3OYC - chains A and C of the 4 polymer chains in the assembly; structure by X-ray diffraction, 2.66 A resolution.

== Chain A ==
Protein: PFV integrase
From: Human spumaretrovirus
UniProt: P14350 (POL_FOAMV); residues 1-392 here correspond to UniProt positions 752-1143 (UniProt number = residue number + 751)
Chain sequence (395 residues; each row starts with the number of its first residue; numbers below 1 keep their minus sign (Gly-2 is residue -2)):
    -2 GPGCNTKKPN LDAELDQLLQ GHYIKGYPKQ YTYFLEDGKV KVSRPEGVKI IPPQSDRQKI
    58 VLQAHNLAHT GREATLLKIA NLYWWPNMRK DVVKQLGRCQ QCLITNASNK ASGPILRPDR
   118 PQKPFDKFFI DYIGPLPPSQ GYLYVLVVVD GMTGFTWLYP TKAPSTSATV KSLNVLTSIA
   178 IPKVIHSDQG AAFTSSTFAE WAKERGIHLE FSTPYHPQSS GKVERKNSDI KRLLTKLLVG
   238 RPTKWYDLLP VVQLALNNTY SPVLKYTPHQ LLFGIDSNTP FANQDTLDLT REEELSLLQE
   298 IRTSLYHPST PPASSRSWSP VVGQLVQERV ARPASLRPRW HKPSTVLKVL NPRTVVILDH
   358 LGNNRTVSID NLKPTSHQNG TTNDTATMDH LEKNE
Not modelled in the structure: -2 to 7, 376-392
Construct notes: expression tag (-2 to 0); variant Ser217 (Gly968 in P14350), Gly218 (Ser969 in P14350)
Curated features (UniProtKB/Swiss-Prot):
  - binding site (Mg(2+)): Asp123, Asp185
Bound ions: Zn2+: His62, His66, Cys96, Cys99; Mg2+ site 1: Asp128, Asp185 (together with magnesium); Mg2+ site 2: Asp128, Glu221 (together with magnesium)
Ligand contacts: magnesium (ZZW; 9-(4-fluorobenzyl)-N-hydroxy-9H-beta-carboline-3-carboxamide): Asp128, Asp185, Pro214, Gln215, Glu221
From the paper describing this entry:
  - mutagenesis - S217Q, N224H: decreased catalytic activity
  - mutagenesis - S217H: increased catalytic activity

== Chain C ==
Molecule: 19-nt DNA strand
Sequence (19 nucleotides; row label = number of the first residue in the row):
     1 ATTGTCATGG AATTTCGCA

== Interface between chain A and chain C ==
Contacting residue pairs (42; chain A residue first):
  Ile112(A) with DG4(C), phosphate contact; DT5(C), base contact
  Leu113(A) with DT3(C), base contact; DG4(C), hydrogen bond to the phosphate
  Arg114(A) with DG4(C), sugar contact; DT5(C), salt bridge to the phosphate
  Pro115(A) with DT3(C), base contact; DG4(C), phosphate contact; DT5(C), phosphate contact
  Lys124(A) with DT3(C), base contact
  His183(A) with DT3(C), salt bridge to the phosphate
  Glu207(A) with DT2(C), phosphate contact; DT3(C), base contact
  Phe208(A) with DT2(C), sugar contact; DT3(C), phosphate contact
  Ser209(A) with DT3(C), phosphate contact
  Thr210(A) with DT2(C), phosphate contact; DT3(C), hydrogen bond to the phosphate
  His213(A) with DG4(C), salt bridge to the phosphate
  Gln215(A) with DG4(C), sugar contact
  Ser216(A) with DT3(C), hydrogen bond to the phosphate
  Gly218(A) with DG4(C), hydrogen bond to the base; DT5(C), sugar contact
  Lys219(A) with DT5(C), sugar contact; DC6(C), salt bridge to the phosphate
  Glu221(A) with DG4(C), base contact
  Arg222(A) with DG4(C), base contact; DT5(C), hydrogen bond to the base; DC6(C), hydrogen bond to the base; DA7(C), hydrogen bond to the sugar
  Asp226(A) with DA7(C), sugar contact
  Arg229(A) with DA7(C), hydrogen bond to the phosphate; DT8(C), salt bridge to the phosphate
  Ser258(A) with DA7(C), hydrogen bond to the phosphate
  Pro259(A) with DA7(C), phosphate contact
  Lys345(A) with DA1(C), base contact
  Leu347(A) with DA1(C), base contact
  Asn348(A) with DT2(C), hydrogen bond to the base; DT3(C), hydrogen bond to the sugar
  Arg350(A) with DG4(C), salt bridge to the phosphate
  Thr351(A) with DT3(C), hydrogen bond to the sugar
  Thr363(A) with DA1(C), base contact
Other interface residues (no listed pair), chain A (32 interface residues in all): Arg117, His205, Lys233, Val353, Ser365

== Summary ==
The interface between chain A and chain C involves 32 residues on one side and 8 on the other, with 12
hydrogen bonds and 6 salt bridges. Polar contacts include Gly218(A)-DG4(C), Arg222(A)-DT5(C) and
Arg222(A)-DC6(C). Chain A binds magnesium. From the paper: S217Q and N224H of chain A reduce catalytic
activity; S217H of chain A increases catalytic activity.
Chain A is PFV integrase (Human spumaretrovirus) and chain C is a 19-nt DNA strand; the structure, Crystal
structure of the Prototype Foamy Virus (PFV) intasome in complex with magnesium and the INSTI ..., was
determined by X-ray diffraction together with 3OYA, 3OYB, 3OYD, 3OYE, 3OYF, 3OYG and 4 further entries from
the same study.
